Entry 4FM2 (X-ray diffraction, 2.90 A resolution); this record covers chains P and A of the 3 polymer chains in the assembly.

Chain P:
Molecule: Primer strand
Sequence (8 nucleotides; row label = number of the first residue in the row):
     1 CGATCACG

Chain A:
Protein: DNA polymerase 1
From: Pyrococcus abyssi
Notes: EC 2.7.7.7
Reference sequence: P0CL77 (DPOL_PYRAB); residues 1-771 here = UniProt positions 1-771
Sequence (793 residues; each row starts with the number of its first residue; numbers below 1 keep their minus sign (Met-21 is residue -21)):
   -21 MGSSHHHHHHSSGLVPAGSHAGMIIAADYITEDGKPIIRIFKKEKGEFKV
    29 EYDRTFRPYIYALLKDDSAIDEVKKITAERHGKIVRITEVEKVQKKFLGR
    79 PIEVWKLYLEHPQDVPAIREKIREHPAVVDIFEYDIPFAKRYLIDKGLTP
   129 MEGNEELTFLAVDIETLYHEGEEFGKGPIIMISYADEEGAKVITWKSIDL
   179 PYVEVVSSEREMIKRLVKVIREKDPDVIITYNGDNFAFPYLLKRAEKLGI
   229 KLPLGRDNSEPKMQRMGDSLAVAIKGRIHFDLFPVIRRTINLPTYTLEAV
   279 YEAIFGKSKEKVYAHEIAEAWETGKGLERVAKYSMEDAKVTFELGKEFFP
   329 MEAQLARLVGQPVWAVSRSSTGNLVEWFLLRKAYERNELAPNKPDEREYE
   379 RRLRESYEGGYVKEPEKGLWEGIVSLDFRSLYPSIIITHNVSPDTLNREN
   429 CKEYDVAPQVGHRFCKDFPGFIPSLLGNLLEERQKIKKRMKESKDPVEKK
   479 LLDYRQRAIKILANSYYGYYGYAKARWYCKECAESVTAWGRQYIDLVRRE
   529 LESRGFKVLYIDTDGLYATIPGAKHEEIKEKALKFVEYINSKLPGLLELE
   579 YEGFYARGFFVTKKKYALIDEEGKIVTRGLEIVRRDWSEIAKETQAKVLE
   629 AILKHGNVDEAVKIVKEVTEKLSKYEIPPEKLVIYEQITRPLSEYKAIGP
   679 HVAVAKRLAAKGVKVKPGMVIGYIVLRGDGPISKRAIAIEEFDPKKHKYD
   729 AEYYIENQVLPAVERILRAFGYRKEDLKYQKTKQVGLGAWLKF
Disordered / not traced: -21 to -2, 385-390, 758-771
Cystine bridges: Cys429-Cys443, Cys507-Cys510
Differences from the reference sequence: expression tag (-21 to 0); engineered mutation Ala4 (Asp in P0CL77), Ala215 (Asp in P0CL77), Ala251 (Glu in P0CL77), Ala343 (Asp in P0CL77)
Metal / ion sites: Mg2+: Asp141, Glu143, Asp315

Interface between chain P and chain A:
Pairs across the interface (22; chain P residue first):
  DT4(P) with Lys674(A), phosphate contact; Ala675(A), phosphate contact
  DC5(P) with Arg668(A), salt bridge to the phosphate; Tyr673(A), phosphate contact; Lys674(A), salt bridge to the phosphate; Ala675(A), hydrogen bond to the phosphate
  DA6(P) with Glu664(A), sugar contact; Gln665(A), phosphate contact; Thr667(A), hydrogen bond to the phosphate; Arg668(A), salt bridge to the phosphate; Tyr673(A), hydrogen bond to the phosphate; His679(A), salt bridge to the phosphate
  DC7(P) with Arg612(A), hydrogen bond to the sugar; Arg613(A), salt bridge to the phosphate; Asp614(A), sugar contact; Glu664(A), phosphate contact; Gln665(A), hydrogen bond to the phosphate
  DG8(P) with Phe261(A), phosphate contact; Arg265(A), hydrogen bond to the base; Tyr273(A), phosphate contact; Arg612(A), phosphate contact; Arg613(A), salt bridge to the phosphate
Other interface residues (no listed pair), chain A (17 interface residues in all): Val611, Tyr663, Ile666

Summary:
The interface between chain P and chain A involves 5 residues on one side and 17 on the other, with 6 hydrogen
bonds and 6 salt bridges. Among the polar pairs are DG8(P)-Arg265(A), DC7(P)-Arg612(A) and DC5(P)-Ala675(A).
Chain P is Primer strand and chain A is DNA polymerase 1 (Pyrococcus abyssi); the structure, Pyrococcus abyssi
B family DNA polymerase (triple mutant) bound to a dsDNA, in edition mode, was determined by X-ray diffraction
(same publication as 4FLT, 4FLU, 4FLV, 4FLW, 4FLX, 4FLY and 3 further entries).
